PDB entry 8A97 | X-ray diffraction, 2.90 A resolution | chain AAA

Chain AAA:
Name: 1H-3-hydroxy-4-oxoquinaldine 2,4-dioxygenase
Organism: Paenarthrobacter nitroguajacolicus
Notes: EC 1.13.11.48
UniProtKB: O31266 (HOD_PAENT); residues 1-276 here = UniProt positions 1-276
Chain sequence (288 residues; row label = number of the first residue in the row; numbers below 1 keep their minus sign (Met-11 is residue -11)):
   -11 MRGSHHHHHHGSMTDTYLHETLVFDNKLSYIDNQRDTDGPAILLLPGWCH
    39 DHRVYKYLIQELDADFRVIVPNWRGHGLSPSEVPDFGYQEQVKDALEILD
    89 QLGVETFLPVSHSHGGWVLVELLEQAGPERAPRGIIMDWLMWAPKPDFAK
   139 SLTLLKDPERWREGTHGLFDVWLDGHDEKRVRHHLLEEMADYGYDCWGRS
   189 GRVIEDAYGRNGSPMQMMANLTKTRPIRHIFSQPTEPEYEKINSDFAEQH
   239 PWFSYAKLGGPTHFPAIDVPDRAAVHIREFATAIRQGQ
Unresolved in the structure: -11 to 0, 276
Construct notes: initiating methionine (-11); expression tag (-10 to 0); engineered mutation Ser69 (Cys in O31266)
Swiss-Prot annotation at these positions:
  - active site: His251 (Proton donor/acceptor)
  - binding site (substrate): Trp36 to His38, His100, Ser101, Trp160
  - site: Asp126 (Increases basicity of active site His)
  - mutagenesis: His38 (H38A: Strongly reduced affinity for substrate. Reduced enzyme activity), Ser101 (S101A: Strongly reduced affinity for substrate. Strongly reduced enzyme activity), His102 (H102L: Strongly reduced enzyme activity; H102Q: Reduces enzyme activity by about half), Asp126 (D126A: Strongly reduced enzyme activity), Tyr196 (Y196A/K/R: Strongly reduced affinity for substrate. Strongly reduced enzyme activity), Asp233 (D233A: Reduces enzyme activity by about half), His251 (H251A: Abolishes enzyme activity)
Disulfides: Cys37-Cys184
Small-molecule neighbours:
  - d(-)-tartaric acid (TAR): Lys167, Arg170, His171, Leu174, Glu175
  - xenon (XE): His102, Phe136, Leu143, Leu156, Trp160, Ile192
Reported in the primary citation:
  - binding site for xenon: His102, Phe136, Leu143, Leu156, Trp160, Trp185, Ile192
  - catalytic residues: Ser101, Asp126, His251 (citing earlier work)
  - mutagenesis - S101A: unchanged catalytic activity

Summary:
Bound to chain AAA: xenon and d(-)-tartaric acid. Curated annotation (UniProt) lists active-site residue
His251, 6 substrate-binding residues and 7 mutagenesis sites. From the paper: catalytic residues Ser101,
Asp126 and His251; S101A leaves catalytic activity unchanged.
Chain AAA is 1H-3-hydroxy-4-oxoquinaldine 2,4-dioxygenase (Paenarthrobacter nitroguajacolicus); the structure,
ROOM TEMPERATURE CRYSTAL STRUCTURE OF THE COFACTOR-DEVOID 1-H-3-HYDROXY-4- OXOQUINALDINE 2,4-DIOXYGENASE (HOD)
UNDER XENON PRESSURE (30 bar), was determined by X-ray diffraction (same publication as 8ORO, 8OXN, 8OXT, 7OJM
and 7OKZ).
